2G30 - chains A and P of the 3 polymer chains in the assembly; structure by X-ray diffraction, 1.60 A resolution.

# Chain A
Molecule: AP-2 complex subunit beta-1
Source organism: Homo sapiens
UniProtKB: P63010 (AP2B1_HUMAN); numbering as in UniProt (aligned over 701-937)
Amino-acid sequence (258 residues; row label = number of the first residue in the row; note: 701 numbers in that range are skipped by the numbering (no residue carries them; nothing is unmodelled there); numbers below 1 keep their minus sign (Met-21 is residue -21)):
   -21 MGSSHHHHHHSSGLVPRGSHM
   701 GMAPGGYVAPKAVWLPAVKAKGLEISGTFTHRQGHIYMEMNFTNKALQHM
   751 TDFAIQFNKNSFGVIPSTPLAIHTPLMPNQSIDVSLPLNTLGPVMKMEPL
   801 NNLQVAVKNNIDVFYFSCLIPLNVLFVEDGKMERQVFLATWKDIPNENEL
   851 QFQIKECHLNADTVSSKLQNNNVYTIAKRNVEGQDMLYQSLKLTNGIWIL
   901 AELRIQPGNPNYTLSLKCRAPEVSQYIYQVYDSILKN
Disordered / not traced: -21 to -1, 701-704
Differences from the reference sequence: cloning artifact (-21 to -1)
Swiss-Prot annotation at these positions:
  - modified residue (Phosphotyrosine): Tyr737, Tyr928
  - mutagenesis: Tyr815 (Y815A: Strongly reduces interaction with SNAP91, EPS15, AMPH and BIN1 and clathrin heavy chain), Trp841 (W841A: Abolishes interaction with LDLRAP1 and ARRB1. Greatly reduces DENND1B-binding), Lys842 (K842E: Strongly reduces interaction with ARRB1), Glu849 (E849A: Strongly reduces interaction with LDLRAP1, ARRB1 and EPN1. No effect on DENND1B-binding), Gln851 (Q851A: Strongly reduces interaction with ARRB1), Arg879 (R879A: No effect on interaction with ARRB1; R879E: Strongly reduces interaction with EPN1. Reduces interaction with SNAP91 and clathrin. No effect on EPS15 binding), Tyr888 (Y888V: Strongly reduces interaction with SNAP91, EPN1 and clathrin. No effect on EPS15 binding. Abolishes interaction with ARRB1 and with DENND1B), Glu902 (E902A: Strongly reduces interaction with LDLRAP1 and ARRB1. No effect on DENND1B-binding), Lys917 (K917Q: Strongly reduces interaction with LDLRAP1. SNAP91 and clathrin. Reduces interaction with EPN1. No effect on EPS15 binding)

# Chain P
Molecule: 16-mer peptide from Low density lipoprotein receptor adapter protein 1
UniProtKB: Q5SW96 (ARH_HUMAN); residues 1-16 here correspond to UniProt positions 252-267 (UniProt number = residue number + 251)
Amino-acid sequence (16 residues; row label = number of the first residue in the row):
     1 DDGLDEAFSRLAQSRT
Swiss-Prot annotation at these positions:
  - motif: Glu6 to Arg15 ([DE]-X(1,2)-F-X-X-[FL]-X-X-X-R motif)

# Chain A / chain P interface
Residue-residue contacts - 27 pairs, chain A then chain P:
  Arg834(A) - Asp2(P)  salt bridge
  Arg834(A) - Leu4(P)
  Arg834(A) - Asp5(P)  salt bridge
  Arg834(A) - Phe8(P)
  Gln835(A) - Leu4(P)
  Phe837(A) - Phe8(P)  hydrophobic
  Leu838(A) - Leu4(P)  hydrophobic
  Leu838(A) - Phe8(P)  hydrophobic
  Trp841(A) - Leu11(P)
  Trp841(A) - Arg15(P)
  Glu849(A) - Arg15(P)  salt bridge
  Ala877(A) - Phe8(P)  hydrophobic
  Arg879(A) - Asp5(P)
  Arg879(A) - Phe8(P)
  Arg879(A) - Ser9(P)
  Val881(A) - Ala12(P)  hydrophobic
  Val881(A) - Gln13(P)
  Val881(A) - Thr16(P)
  Glu882(A) - Thr16(P)
  Gln884(A) - Thr16(P)
  Met886(A) - Ala12(P)  hydrophobic
  Tyr888(A) - Leu11(P)  hydrophobic
  Tyr888(A) - Ala12(P)
  Glu902(A) - Arg15(P)  salt bridge
  Arg904(A) - Arg15(P)
  Arg904(A) - Thr16(P)
  Ser915(A) - Arg15(P)  hydrogen bond
Other interface residues (no listed pair), chain A (18 interface residues in all): Gln851, Ile876
Other interface residues (no listed pair), chain P (11 interface residues in all): Ala7

# Overview
Chain A and chain P form an interface of 18 and 11 residues respectively; the contacts include 1 hydrogen bond
and 4 salt bridges. Among the polar pairs are Arg834(A)-Asp2(P), Arg834(A)-Asp5(P) and Glu849(A)-Arg15(P).
From UniProt: 9 mutagenesis sites on chain A.
Here chain A is AP-2 complex subunit beta-1 (Homo sapiens) and chain P is a 16-mer peptide from Low density
lipoprotein receptor adapter protein 1. Entry 2G30 (beta appendage of AP2 complexed with ARH peptide) was
determined by X-ray diffraction.
